5XL7 - chains A and C; structure by X-ray diffraction, 2.10 A resolution.

== Chain A ==
Name: Hemagglutinin
Organism: Influenza A virus (strain A/Duck/Czechoslovakia/1956 H4N6)
UniProtKB: A3KF09 (A3KF09_I56A1); residues 1-327 here correspond to UniProt positions 17-343 (UniProt number = residue number + 16)
Chain sequence (327 residues; numbered 1 to 327; the number before each row is that of its first residue):
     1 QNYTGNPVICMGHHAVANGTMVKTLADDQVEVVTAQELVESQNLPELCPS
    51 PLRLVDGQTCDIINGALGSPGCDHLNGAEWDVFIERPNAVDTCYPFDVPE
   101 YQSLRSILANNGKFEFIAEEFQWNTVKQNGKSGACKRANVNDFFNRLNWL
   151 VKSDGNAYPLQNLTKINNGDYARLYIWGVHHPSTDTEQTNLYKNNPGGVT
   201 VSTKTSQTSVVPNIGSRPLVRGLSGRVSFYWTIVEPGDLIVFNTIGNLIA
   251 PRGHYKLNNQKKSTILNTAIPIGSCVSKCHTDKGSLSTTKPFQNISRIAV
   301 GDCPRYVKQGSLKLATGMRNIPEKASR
Unresolved in the structure: 1-4, 324-327
Sequence notes: engineered mutation L223 (Gln239 in A3KF09)
Disulfide bonds: C48-C275, C60-C72, C93-C135, C279-C303
Covalent attachments: N-acetylglucosamine (NAG) linked to N162, N294

== Chain C ==
Name: Hemagglutinin
Organism: Influenza A virus (strain A/Duck/Czechoslovakia/1956 H4N6)
UniProtKB: A3KF09 (A3KF09_I56A1); residues 328-503 here correspond to UniProt positions 344-519 (UniProt number = residue number + 16)
Chain sequence (176 residues; numbered 328 to 503; the number before each row is that of its first residue):
   328 GLFGAIAGFIENGWQGLIDGWYGFRHQNAEGTGTAADLKSTQAAIDQING
   378 KLNRLIEKTNDKYHQIEKEFEQVEGRIQDLEKYVEDTKIDLWSYNAELLV
   428 ALENQHTIDVTDSEMNKLFERVRRQLRENAEDKGNGCFEIFHKCDNNCIE
   478 SIRNGTYDHDIYRDEAINNRFQIQGV
Unresolved in the structure: 500-503
Disulfide bonds: C471-C475

== Chain A / chain C interface ==
Contacting residue pairs (136; chain A residue first):
  N6(A) - E466(C)  hydrogen bond
  N6(A) - I467(C)
  N6(A) - F468(C)
  P7(A) - Q354(C)
  P7(A) - E466(C)
  P7(A) - I467(C)  hydrogen bond (backbone-backbone)
  P7(A) - H469(C)
  P7(A) - C471(C)
  V8(A) - H353(C)
  V8(A) - Q354(C)  hydrogen bond (backbone-backbone)
  V8(A) - K460(C)
  V8(A) - C464(C)  hydrophobic
  V8(A) - F465(C)
  I9(A) - F351(C)  hydrophobic
  I9(A) - R352(C)
  I9(A) - C464(C)
  I9(A) - F465(C)  hydrogen bond (backbone-backbone)
  I9(A) - I467(C)  hydrophobic
  C10(A) - W341(C)
  C10(A) - G350(C)
  C10(A) - F351(C)
  C10(A) - R352(C)  hydrogen bond (backbone-backbone)
  C10(A) - G463(C)
  C10(A) - C464(C)  disulfide
  M11(A) - I337(C)
  M11(A) - W341(C)
  M11(A) - G350(C)
  M11(A) - F351(C)  hydrophobic
  M11(A) - M442(C)
  M11(A) - L445(C)  hydrophobic
  M11(A) - V449(C)  hydrophobic
  M11(A) - G463(C)  hydrogen bond (backbone-backbone)
  M11(A) - F465(C)  hydrophobic
  G12(A) - W341(C)
  G12(A) - Y349(C)
  G12(A) - G350(C)  hydrogen bond (backbone-backbone)
  G12(A) - M442(C)
  H13(A) - I333(C)
  H13(A) - I337(C)
  H13(A) - N339(C)
  H13(A) - G340(C)
  H13(A) - W341(C)  hydrogen bond (backbone-backbone)
  H13(A) - L344(C)
  H13(A) - W348(C)
  H13(A) - Y349(C)
  H13(A) - M442(C)
  H14(A) - G340(C)
  H14(A) - W341(C)
  H14(A) - L344(C)
  H14(A) - G347(C)
  H14(A) - W348(C)  hydrogen bond (backbone-backbone)
  A15(A) - G340(C)
  A15(A) - W341(C)  hydrogen bond (backbone-backbone)
  A15(A) - Q342(C)
  A17(A) - Q342(C)
  V22(A) - N431(C)
  K23(A) - E424(C)  salt bridge
  K23(A) - A428(C)
  K23(A) - N431(C)  hydrogen bond (backbone-side chain)
  T24(A) - A428(C)
  T24(A) - Q432(C)  hydrogen bond
  T24(A) - I435(C)
  L25(A) - A428(C)
  L25(A) - L429(C)  hydrophobic
  L25(A) - Q432(C)  hydrogen bond (backbone-side chain)
  A26(A) - Q432(C)  hydrogen bond (backbone-side chain)
  V30(A) - I435(C)  hydrophobic
  L38(A) - L382(C)  hydrophobic
  L38(A) - V427(C)  hydrophobic
  L52(A) - Y390(C)
  Q102(A) - E394(C)
  R105(A) - E394(C)  salt bridge
  S106(A) - H391(C)  hydrogen bond
  N110(A) - H391(C)
  K262(A) - Y390(C)
  S263(A) - H391(C)
  T264(A) - Y390(C)
  T264(A) - H391(C)  hydrogen bond
  K278(A) - D388(C)  salt bridge
  K278(A) - Y390(C)
  T289(A) - I383(C)
  F292(A) - A423(C)  hydrophobic
  R297(A) - K395(C)  hydrogen bond (backbone-side chain)
  R297(A) - E412(C)
  R297(A) - I416(C)
  A299(A) - Q392(C)  hydrogen bond (backbone-side chain)
  V300(A) - K389(C)
  V300(A) - Y390(C)
  G301(A) - N387(C)
  G301(A) - D388(C)
  G301(A) - K389(C)  hydrogen bond (backbone-backbone)
  G301(A) - Y390(C)
  D302(A) - N387(C)
  D302(A) - D388(C)  hydrogen bond (backbone-side chain)
  C303(A) - N387(C)  hydrogen bond (backbone-side chain)
  P304(A) - N387(C)
  R305(A) - N387(C)  hydrogen bond
  R305(A) - W419(C)
  Y306(A) - I416(C)  hydrophobic
  V307(A) - W419(C)
  V307(A) - S420(C)
  K308(A) - I416(C)
  K308(A) - D417(C)  salt bridge
  K308(A) - S420(C)  hydrogen bond (backbone-side chain)
  Q309(A) - S420(C)  hydrogen bond (side chain-backbone)
  Q309(A) - E424(C)  hydrogen bond
  L312(A) - A423(C)  hydrophobic
  L312(A) - E424(C)
  K313(A) - V427(C)
  K313(A) - N431(C)  hydrogen bond (backbone-side chain)
  L314(A) - L379(C)  hydrophobic
  L314(A) - L382(C)  hydrophobic
  L314(A) - E430(C)
  L314(A) - N431(C)
  A315(A) - N431(C)  hydrogen bond (backbone-side chain)
  A315(A) - T434(C)
  T316(A) - W348(C)
  T316(A) - I375(C)
  G317(A) - W348(C)
  G317(A) - I375(C)
  G317(A) - T434(C)
  M318(A) - I333(C)  hydrophobic
  M318(A) - W348(C)
  M318(A) - Y349(C)  hydrophobic
  M318(A) - T438(C)
  R319(A) - A334(C)
  I321(A) - I333(C)  hydrophobic
  I321(A) - A334(C)  hydrophobic
  I321(A) - E338(C)
  I321(A) - N339(C)
  I321(A) - G340(C)  hydrogen bond (backbone-backbone)
  P322(A) - N339(C)
  P322(A) - Q342(C)
  E323(A) - N339(C)
  E323(A) - G340(C)
  E323(A) - Q342(C)  hydrogen bond (backbone-side chain)
Other interface residues (no listed pair), chain A (58 interface residues in all): V16, V32, A109, D282, P291, I298
Other interface residues (no listed pair), chain C (67 interface residues in all): N355, T386, E396, K415, L425, F446, L453, K470, I476, I479
Inter-chain disulfides: C10(A)-C464(C)

== In short ==
58 residues of chain A and 67 residues of chain C are in contact, with 1 disulfide bond, 29 hydrogen bonds and
4 salt bridges. Polar pairs include K23(A)-E424(C), R105(A)-E394(C) and K278(A)-D388(C). N-acetylglucosamine
is covalently linked to N162(A) and N294(A).
Chain A is Hemagglutinin and chain C is Hemagglutinin, both from Influenza A virus (strain
A/Duck/Czechoslovakia/1956 H4N6); the structure, The structure of hemagglutinin Q226L mutant from an
avian-origin H4N6 influenza virus in complex with human ..., was determined by X-ray diffraction (same
publication as 5XL1, 5XL3, 5XL4, 5XL5, 5XL6, 5XLB, 5XLC and 5XLD).
